6SFW - chains S and T of the 6 polymer chains in the assembly; structure by electron microscopy, 6.00 A resolution (low resolution: residue-level contacts below are approximate; hydrogen-bond / salt-bridge calls are withheld).

Chain S (and T):
Molecule: ATP-dependent Clp protease ATP-binding subunit ClpX
From: Listeria monocytogenes
Notes: chain T of this document is another copy of the same molecule, construct and numbering; everything in this record applies to it too
Reference sequence: L8DZH5 (L8DZH5_LISMN); numbering as in UniProt (aligned over 1-419)
Amino-acid sequence (419 residues; row label = number of the first residue in the row):
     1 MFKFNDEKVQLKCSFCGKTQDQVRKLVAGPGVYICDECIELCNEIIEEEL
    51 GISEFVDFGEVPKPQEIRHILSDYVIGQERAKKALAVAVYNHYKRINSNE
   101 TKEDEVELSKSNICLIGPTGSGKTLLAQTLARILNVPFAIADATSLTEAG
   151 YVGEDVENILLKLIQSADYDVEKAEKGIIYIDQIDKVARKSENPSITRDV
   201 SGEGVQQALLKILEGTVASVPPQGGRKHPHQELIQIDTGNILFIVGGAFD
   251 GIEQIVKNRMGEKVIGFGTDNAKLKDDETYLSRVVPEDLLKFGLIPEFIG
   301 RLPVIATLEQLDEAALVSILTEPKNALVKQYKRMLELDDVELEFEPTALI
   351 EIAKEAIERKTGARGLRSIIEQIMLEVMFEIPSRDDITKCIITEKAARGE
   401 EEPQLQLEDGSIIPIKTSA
Disordered / not traced: 1-59, 191-196, 222-231, 408-419 (chain T: 1-59, 192-198, 223-229, 408-419)
Construct notes: conflict Val-9 (Gly in L8DZH5); engineered mutation Gln-183 (Glu in L8DZH5)
From the paper describing this entry:
  - mutagenesis - E183Q: decreased catalytic activity on ATP (citing earlier work)
  - mutagenesis - E183Q: increased binding to ClpP (citing earlier work)

Chain S / chain T interface:
Residue-residue contacts (75):
  Lys-63(S) / Pro-382(T)
  Pro-64(S) / Phe-379(T)
  Pro-64(S) / Pro-382(T)
  Gln-65(S) / Phe-379(T)
  Gln-65(S) / Glu-380(T)
  Gln-65(S) / Pro-382(T)
  Gln-65(S) / Ser-383(T)
  Arg-68(S) / Phe-379(T)
  Arg-80(S) / Glu-376(T)
  Lys-83(S) / Leu-375(T)
  Lys-83(S) / Glu-376(T)
  Lys-83(S) / Phe-379(T)
  Ala-84(S) / Leu-375(T)
  Val-87(S) / Leu-375(T)
  Val-87(S) / Met-378(T)
  Val-87(S) / Phe-379(T)
  Tyr-90(S) / Asp-338(T)
  Tyr-90(S) / Pro-382(T)
  Asn-91(S) / Met-334(T)
  Lys-94(S) / Asp-338(T)
  Ser-98(S) / Leu-337(T)
  Thr-101(S) / Gln-330(T)
  Thr-101(S) / Arg-333(T)
  Thr-101(S) / Met-334(T)
  Thr-101(S) / Leu-337(T)
  Lys-102(S) / Lys-324(T)
  Lys-102(S) / Asn-325(T)
  Lys-102(S) / Ala-326(T)
  Lys-102(S) / Lys-329(T)
  Lys-102(S) / Gln-330(T)
  Lys-102(S) / Arg-333(T)
  Asp-104(S) / Lys-324(T)
  Val-106(S) / Lys-324(T)
  Val-106(S) / Asn-325(T)
  Val-106(S) / Gln-330(T)
  Glu-107(S) / Gln-330(T)
  Leu-108(S) / Gln-330(T)
  Leu-108(S) / Met-334(T)
  Ser-109(S) / Leu-327(T)
  Ser-109(S) / Tyr-331(T)
  Ser-109(S) / Arg-367(T)
  Gly-150(S) / Glu-148(T)
  Gly-150(S) / Tyr-151(T)
  Tyr-151(S) / Ala-149(T)
  Tyr-151(S) / Gly-150(T)
  Tyr-151(S) / Tyr-151(T)
  Thr-197(S) / Lys-190(T)
  Arg-198(S) / Glu-148(T)
  Arg-198(S) / Arg-189(T)
  Arg-198(S) / Lys-190(T)
  Arg-198(S) / Asp-199(T)
  Arg-198(S) / Gly-202(T)
  Arg-198(S) / Glu-203(T)
  Gln-207(S) / Thr-144(T)
  Gln-207(S) / Gln-183(T)
  Leu-210(S) / Gln-183(T)
  Lys-211(S) / Asp-142(T)
  Lys-211(S) / Ser-145(T)
  Glu-214(S) / Thr-124(T)
  Glu-214(S) / Arg-364(T)
  Ser-219(S) / Lys-162(T)
  Val-220(S) / Lys-162(T)
  Val-285(S) / Arg-359(T)
  Pro-286(S) / Thr-361(T)
  Glu-297(S) / Thr-119(T)
  Glu-297(S) / Gly-120(T)
  Glu-297(S) / Lys-123(T)
  Glu-297(S) / Arg-364(T)
  Gly-300(S) / Arg-364(T)
  Arg-301(S) / Arg-364(T)
  Pro-303(S) / Arg-364(T)
  Pro-303(S) / Arg-367(T)
  Pro-303(S) / Ser-368(T)
  Pro-303(S) / Glu-371(T)
  Val-304(S) / Glu-371(T)
Other interface residues (no listed pair), chain S (41 interface residues in all): Glu-60, Glu-103, Val-200, Pro-296, Ile-305
Other interface residues (no listed pair), chain T (44 interface residues in all): Pro-118, Pro-323

In short:
41 residues of chain S and 44 residues of chain T are in contact. From the paper: E183Q of chain S reduces
catalytic activity on ATP; E183Q of chain S increases binding to ClpP.
Chain S and chain T are both ATP-dependent Clp protease ATP-binding subunit ClpX (Listeria monocytogenes); the
structure, Cryo-EM Structure of the ClpX component of the ClpXP1/2 degradation machinery, was determined by
electron microscopy (same publication as 6SFX).
